Entry 1Y3N (X-ray diffraction, 1.60 A resolution); this record covers chain A.

Chain A:
Molecule: AlgQ1
Source organism: Sphingomonas sp
Sequence (490 residues; each row starts with the number of its first residue):
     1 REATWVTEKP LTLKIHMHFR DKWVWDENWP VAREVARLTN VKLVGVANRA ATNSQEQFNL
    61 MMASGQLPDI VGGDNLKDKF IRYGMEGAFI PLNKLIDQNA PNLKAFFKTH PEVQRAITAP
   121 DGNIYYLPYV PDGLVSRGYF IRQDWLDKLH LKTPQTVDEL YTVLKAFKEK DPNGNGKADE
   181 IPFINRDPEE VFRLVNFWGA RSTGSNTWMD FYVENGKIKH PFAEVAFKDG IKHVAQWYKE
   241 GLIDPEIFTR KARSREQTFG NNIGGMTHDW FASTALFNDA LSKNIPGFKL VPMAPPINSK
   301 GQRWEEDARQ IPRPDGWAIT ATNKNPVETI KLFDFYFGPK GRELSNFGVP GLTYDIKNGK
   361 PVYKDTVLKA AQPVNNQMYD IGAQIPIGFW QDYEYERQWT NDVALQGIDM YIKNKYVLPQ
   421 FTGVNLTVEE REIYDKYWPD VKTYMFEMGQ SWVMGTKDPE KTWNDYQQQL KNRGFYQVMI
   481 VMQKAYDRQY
Ion coordination: Ca2+: D171, N173, N175, K177, D179, E180

In short:
D171, N173, N175, K177, D179 and E180 form the Ca2+ site.
Chain A is AlgQ1 (Sphingomonas sp); the structure, Structure of AlgQ1, alginate-binding protein, complexed
with an alginate disaccharide, was determined by X-ray diffraction, deposited together with 1Y3P and 1Y3Q.
